3AL2 - chain A; structure by X-ray diffraction, 2.00 A resolution.

# Chain A
Molecule: DNA topoisomerase 2-binding protein 1
Source organism: Homo sapiens
Notes: fragment: BRCT7 and BRCT8
Reference sequence: Q92547 (TOPB1_HUMAN); residue numbers follow UniProt; this construct covers 1264-1493
Chain sequence (235 residues; each row starts with the number of its first residue):
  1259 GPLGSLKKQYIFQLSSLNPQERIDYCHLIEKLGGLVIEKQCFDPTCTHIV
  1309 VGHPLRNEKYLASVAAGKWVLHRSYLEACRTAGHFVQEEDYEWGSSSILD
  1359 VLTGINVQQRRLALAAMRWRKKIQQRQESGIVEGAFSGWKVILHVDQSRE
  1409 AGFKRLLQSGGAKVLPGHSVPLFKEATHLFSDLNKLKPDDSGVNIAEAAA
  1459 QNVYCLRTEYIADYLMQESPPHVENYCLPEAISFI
Unresolved in the structure: 1259-1265, 1442-1449
Modified / non-standard residues: Mse1375 (selenomethionine; parent Met); Mse1474 (selenomethionine; parent Met)
Differences from the reference sequence: expression tag (1259-1263)
UniProt features mapped onto this chain:
  - mutagenesis: Ser1273 (S1273A: Decreased interaction with autophosphorylated ATR), Arg1280 (R1280Q: Decreased interaction with autophosphorylated ATR), Lys1317 (K1317A: Does not affect interaction with phosphorylated HTATSF1; K1317M: Decreased interaction with autophosphorylated ATR)
Reported in the primary citation:
  - binding site for sulfate ion: Arg1280, Lys1317
  - contacts within the chain: Leu1272-Arg1280 (backbone contact), Arg1407-Asp1440 (salt bridge)
  - conformationally variable residues (side-chain flip): Ser1273, Arg1280, Lys1317
  - specificity-determining residues: Arg1280 (proposed by the authors, not directly observed)

# Summary
Curated annotation (UniProt) lists 3 mutagenesis sites. The paper reports a binding site for sulfate ion at
Arg1280 and Lys1317; the specificity determinant Arg1280.
Chain A is DNA topoisomerase 2-binding protein 1 (Homo sapiens); the structure, Crystal Structure of TopBP1
BRCT7/8, was determined by X-ray diffraction (same publication as 3AL3).
